Entry 8HE5 (electron microscopy, 6.95 A resolution (low resolution: residue-level contacts below are approximate; hydrogen-bond / salt-bridge calls are withheld)); this record covers chains T and e of the 25 polymer chains in the assembly.

== Chain T ==
Molecule: 198-nt DNA strand
Sequence (198 nucleotides; row label = number of the first residue in the row; numbers below 1 keep their minus sign (DA-72 is residue -72)):
   -72 ATCAGAATCCCGGTGCCGAGGCCGCTCAATTGGTCGTAGACAGCTCTAGC
   -22 ACCGCTTAAACGCACGTACGCGCTGTCCCCCGCGTTTTAACCGCCAAGGG
    28 GATTACACCCAAGACACCAGGCACGAGACAGCAAAAAACAACGAAAACGG
    78 CCACCACCCAAACACACCAAACACAAGAGCTAATTGACTGACGTAAGC
Not modelled in the structure: 82-125

== Chain e ==
Molecule: Histone H3.1
Source organism: Homo sapiens
Sequence (139 residues; each row starts with the number of its first residue; numbers below 1 keep their minus sign (Gly-3 is residue -3)):
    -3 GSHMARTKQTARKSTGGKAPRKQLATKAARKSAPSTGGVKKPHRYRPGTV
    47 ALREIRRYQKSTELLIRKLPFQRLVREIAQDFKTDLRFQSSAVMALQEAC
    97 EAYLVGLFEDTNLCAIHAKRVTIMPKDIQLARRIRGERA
Not modelled in the structure: -3 to 38

== Chain T / chain e interface ==
Residue-residue contacts (23):
  DA-67(T) - His39(e)
  DA-67(T) - Tyr41(e)
  DA-66(T) - Arg49(e)
  DT-65(T) - Arg49(e)
  DT-65(T) - Arg53(e)
  DC-64(T) - Lys56(e)
  DC7(T) - Thr118(e)
  DC7(T) - Met120(e)
  DC8(T) - Pro43(e)
  DG9(T) - Arg40(e)
  DG9(T) - Pro43(e)
  DG9(T) - Gly44(e)
  DC10(T) - His39(e)
  DC10(T) - Arg40(e)
  DC10(T) - Tyr41(e)
  DC10(T) - Val46(e)
  DA17(T) - Arg63(e)
  DA17(T) - Leu65(e)
  DA17(T) - Pro66(e)
  DA17(T) - Arg69(e)
  DC18(T) - Arg63(e)
  DC18(T) - Lys64(e)
  DC18(T) - Leu65(e)
Also at the interface, not in a pair above, chain T (11 interface residues in all): DA16

== In short ==
The interface between chain T and chain e involves 11 residues on one side and 16 on the other.
Here chain T is a 198-nt DNA strand and chain e is Histone H3.1 (Homo sapiens). Entry 8HE5 (RNA polymerase II
elongation complex bound with Rad26 and Elf1, stalled at SHL(-3.5) of the nucleosome) was determined by
electron microscopy (same publication as 7WBV, 7WBW and 7WBX).
